2HPF - chains B and S of the 3 polymer chains in the assembly; structure by X-ray diffraction, 3.00 A resolution.

[Chain B]
Name: HIV-2 protease
Source organism: Human immunodeficiency virus 2
UniProtKB: P04584 (POL_HV2RO); residues 1-99 here correspond to UniProt positions 86-184 (UniProt number = residue number + 85)
Amino-acid sequence (99 residues; each row starts with the number of its first residue):
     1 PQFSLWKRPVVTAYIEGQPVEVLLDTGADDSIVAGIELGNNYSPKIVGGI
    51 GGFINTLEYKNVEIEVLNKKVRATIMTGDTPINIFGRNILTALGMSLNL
Construct notes: conflict L57 (Lys142 in P04584)

[Chain S]
Name: Unidentified peptide fragment
Amino-acid sequence (8 residues; each row starts with the number of its first residue; X marks 8 residues of unknown identity (built as UNK)):
     1 XXXXXXXX

[How chain B and chain S interact]
Chain B side of the interface, 13 residues: R8, D25, G27, A28, D29, D30, I46, V47, G48, G49, I50, F53, I84

[Overview]
Chain B and chain S make no direct contact in this assembly.
Chain B is HIV-2 protease (Human immunodeficiency virus 2) and chain S is Unidentified peptide fragment; the
structure, Comparison of the structures of HIV-2 protease complexes in three crystal space groups with an
HIV-1 ..., was determined by X-ray diffraction.
